PDB entry 8K4O | electron microscopy, 3.01 A resolution | chains E and C of the 5 polymer chains in the assembly

# Chain E
Name: G protein-coupled receptor
Organism: Human gammaherpesvirus 8
UniProtKB: Q76SF8 (Q76SF8_HHV8); numbering as in UniProt (aligned over 5-337)
Sequence (333 residues; numbered 5 to 337; the number before each row is that of its first residue):
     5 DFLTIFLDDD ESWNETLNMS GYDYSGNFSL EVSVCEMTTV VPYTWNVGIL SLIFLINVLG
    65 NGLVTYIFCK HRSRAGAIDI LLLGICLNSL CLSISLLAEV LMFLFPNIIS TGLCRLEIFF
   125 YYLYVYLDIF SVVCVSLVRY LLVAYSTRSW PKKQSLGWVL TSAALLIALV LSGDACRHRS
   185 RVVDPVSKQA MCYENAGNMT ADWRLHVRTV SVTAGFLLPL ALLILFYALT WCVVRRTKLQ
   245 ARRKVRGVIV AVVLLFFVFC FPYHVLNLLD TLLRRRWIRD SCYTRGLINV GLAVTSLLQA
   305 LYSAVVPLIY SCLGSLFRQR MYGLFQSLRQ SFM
Disulfides: Cys118-Cys196
Reported in the primary citation:
  - mutagenesis - D13A (about 35% of WT), Y26A (about 35% of WT), S37A (around 40% of WT), C39A, E40A, D274A (around 20% of WT), R289A (around 20% of WT), N293A (around 20% of WT): decreased signaling with Growth-regulated alpha protein
  - mutagenesis - R183A (around 20% of WT), R212A (around 20% of WT): abolished signaling with Growth-regulated alpha protein
  - mutagenesis - R278A: decreased signaling
  - mutagenesis - R278A: unchanged expression

# Chain C
Name: Guanine nucleotide-binding protein G(I) subunit alpha-1
Organism: Homo sapiens
UniProtKB: A0A6P3VR35 (A0A6P3VR35_CLUHA); numbering as in UniProt (aligned over 5-354)
Sequence (350 residues; row label = number of the first residue in the row):
     5 LSAEDKAAVE RSKMIDRNLR EDGEKAAREV KLLLLGAGES GKSTIVKQMK IIHEAGYSEE
    65 ECKQYKAVVY SNTIQSIIAI IRAMGRLKID FGDAARADDA RQLFVLAGSA EEGFMTAELA
   125 GVIKRLWKDG GVQACFSRSR EYQLNDSAAY YLNDLDRISQ GSYIPTQQDV LRTRVKTTGI
   185 VETHFTFKDL HFKMFDVGGQ RSERKKWIHC FEGVTAIIFC VALSDYDLVL AEDEEMNRMH
   245 ESMKLFDSIC NNKWFTDTSI ILFLNKKDLF EEKIKKSPLT ICYPEYAGSN TYEEAAAYIQ
   305 CQFEDLNKRK DTKEIYTHFT CATDTKNVQF VFDAVTDVII KNNLKDCGLF
Unresolved in the structure: 59-179
Differences from the reference sequence: conflict Ala7 (Thr in A0A6P3VR35), Glu25 (Asp in A0A6P3VR35)

# Chain E / chain C interface
Contacting residue pairs (24; chain E residue first):
  Ile82(E) with Cys351(C)
  Arg143(E) with Leu353(C)
  Leu146(E) with Asn347(C), hydrogen bond (backbone-side chain); Cys351(C), hydrophobic
  Val147(E) with Leu348(C), hydrophobic
  Ser150(E) with Ile343(C); Ile344(C); Asn347(C), hydrogen bond (backbone-side chain)
  Ser153(E) with Glu28(C); Arg32(C), hydrogen bond
  Lys156(E) with Asn347(C)
  Val238(E) with Leu348(C), hydrophobic
  Lys242(E) with Asp341(C), hydrogen bond (backbone-side chain)
  Leu243(E) with Asp341(C); Ile344(C), hydrophobic; Lys345(C)
  Gln244(E) with Lys314(C); Asp315(C); Glu318(C), hydrogen bond (backbone-side chain)
  Ala245(E) with Phe354(C), hydrophobic
  Val249(E) with Leu348(C), hydrophobic; Phe354(C), hydrophobic
  Val252(E) with Leu353(C), hydrophobic
  Gly318(E) with Gly352(C)
Other interface residues (no listed pair), chain E (20 interface residues in all): Thr151, Thr241, Lys248, Ile253, Leu317
Other interface residues (no listed pair), chain C (17 interface residues in all): Leu194, Tyr320

# In short
20 residues of chain E and 17 residues of chain C are in contact, with 5 hydrogen bonds. Polar pairs include
Leu146(E)-Asn347(C), Ser150(E)-Asn347(C) and Ser153(E)-Arg32(C). From the paper: D13A, Y26A and S37A of chain
E, among others, reduce signaling with Growth-regulated alpha protein; R183A and R212A of chain E abolish
signaling with Growth-regulated alpha protein; 11 substitutions were tested in all.
Chain E is G protein-coupled receptor (Human gammaherpesvirus 8) and chain C is Guanine nucleotide-binding
protein G(I) subunit alpha-1 (Homo sapiens); the structure, Cryo-EM structure of Kaposi's Sarcoma-Associated
Herpesvirus-G Protein-Coupled Receptor (KSHV-GPCR)in complex with CXC chemokine CXCL1, was determined by
electron microscopy together with 8K4P from the same study.
